9KBI - chains C and J of the 14 polymer chains in the assembly; structure by electron microscopy, 3.43 A resolution.

== Chain C (and J) ==
Protein: Non-structural protein 1
Organism: Human parvovirus B19
Notes: chain J of this document is another copy of the same molecule, construct and numbering; everything in this record applies to it too
Reference sequence: I7BP20 (I7BP20_PAVHB); residues 2-570 here = UniProt positions 2-570
Amino-acid sequence (569 residues; row label = number of the first residue in the row):
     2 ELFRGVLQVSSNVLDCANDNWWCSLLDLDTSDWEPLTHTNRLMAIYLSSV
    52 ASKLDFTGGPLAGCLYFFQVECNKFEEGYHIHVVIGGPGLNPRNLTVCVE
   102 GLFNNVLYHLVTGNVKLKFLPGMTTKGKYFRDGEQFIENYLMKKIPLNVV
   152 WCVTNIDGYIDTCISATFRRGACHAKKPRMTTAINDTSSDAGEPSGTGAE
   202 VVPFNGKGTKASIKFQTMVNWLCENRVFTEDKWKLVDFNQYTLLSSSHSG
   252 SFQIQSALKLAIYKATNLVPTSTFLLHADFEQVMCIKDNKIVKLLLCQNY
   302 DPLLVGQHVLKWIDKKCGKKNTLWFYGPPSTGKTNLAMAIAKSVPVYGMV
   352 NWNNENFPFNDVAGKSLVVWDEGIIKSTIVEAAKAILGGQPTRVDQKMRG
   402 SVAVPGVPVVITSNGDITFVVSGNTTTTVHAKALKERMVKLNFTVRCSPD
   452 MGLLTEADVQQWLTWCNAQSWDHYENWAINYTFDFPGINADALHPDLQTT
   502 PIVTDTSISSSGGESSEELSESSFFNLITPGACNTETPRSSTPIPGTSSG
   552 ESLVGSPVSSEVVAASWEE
Unresolved in the structure: 2-201, 279-285, 500-570
Residues lining bound ligands: AMP-PNP (ANP; phosphoaminophosphonic acid-adenylate ester): Pro330, Ser331, Thr332, Gly333, Lys334, Thr335, Asn336, Glu373, Asn415, Ser449, Pro450, Met452, Gly453, Leu454
Reported in the primary citation:
  - binding site for the 48-nt DNA strand: Thr210
  - mutagenesis - T210A: decreased catalytic activity on DNA unwinding
  - mutagenesis - K211A, H249A: unchanged catalytic activity on DNA unwinding
  - mutagenesis - T210A, K211A, H249A: unchanged catalytic activity on cleave duplex DNA-1
  - mutagenesis - E373A: decreased catalytic activity on DNA substrate
  - mutagenesis - K320A, K334A, T335A, K398A, N415A, R438A: abolished catalytic activity on DNA unwinding
  - mutagenesis - Q391A, M399A: decreased catalytic activity on unwind DNA
  - mutagenesis - K320A, K398A: decreased catalytic activity
  - mutagenesis - K334A, T335A, E373A, Q391A, M399A, N415A: unchanged catalytic activity
  - mutagenesis - R438A: increased catalytic activity

== How chain C and chain J interact ==
Contacting residue pairs (26):
  Asn352(C) with Thr426(J)
  Glu356(C) with Asn425(J), hydrogen bond (backbone-side chain)
  Pro359(C) with Asn425(J)
  Trp371(C) with Asn425(J)
  Glu373(C) with Asn425(J); Thr426(J); Thr427(J), hydrogen bond (backbone-backbone)
  Gly374(C) with Asn425(J)
  Ile375(C) with Asn425(J), hydrogen bond (backbone-backbone); Thr427(J)
  Lys377(C) with Gly424(J); Asn425(J)
  Ile380(C) with Asn425(J)
  Val422(C) with Ile375(J), hydrophobic
  Gly424(C) with Glu356(J); Lys377(J), hydrogen bond (backbone-side chain)
  Asn425(C) with Glu356(J), hydrogen bond (side chain-backbone); Pro359(J); Trp371(J); Gly374(J); Ile375(J); Lys377(J)
  Thr426(C) with Asn352(J); Glu373(J)
  Thr427(C) with Glu373(J), hydrogen bond (backbone-backbone); Ile375(J)
Also at the interface, not in a pair above, chain C (16 interface residues in all): Asp372, Asn415
Also at the interface, not in a pair above, chain J (14 interface residues in all): Phe420, Val422

== In short ==
16 residues of chain C and 14 residues of chain J are in contact, with 6 hydrogen bonds. Among the polar pairs
are Glu356(C)-Asn425(J), Gly424(C)-Lys377(J) and Glu373(C)-Thr427(J). From the paper: a binding site for the
48-nt DNA strand at Thr210(C); K320A, K334A and T335A of chain C, among others, abolish catalytic activity on
DNA unwinding; 12 substitutions were tested in all.
Chain C and chain J are both Non-structural protein 1 (Human parvovirus B19); the structure, The structure of
B19V NS1_2-570/dsDNA/AMPPNP, was determined by electron microscopy, deposited together with 9KBG, 9KBH and
9KBJ.
